7XG5 - chains A and B; structure by X-ray diffraction, 1.76 A resolution.

[Chain A (and B)]
Molecule: omega-transaminase
From: Aspergillus terreus (strain NIH 2624 / FGSC A1156)
Notes: chain B of this document is another copy of the same molecule, construct and numbering; everything in this record applies to it too
Reference sequence: Q0C8G1 (Q0C8G1_ASPTN); residue numbers follow UniProt; this construct covers 1-322
Sequence (322 residues; row label = number of the first residue in the row):
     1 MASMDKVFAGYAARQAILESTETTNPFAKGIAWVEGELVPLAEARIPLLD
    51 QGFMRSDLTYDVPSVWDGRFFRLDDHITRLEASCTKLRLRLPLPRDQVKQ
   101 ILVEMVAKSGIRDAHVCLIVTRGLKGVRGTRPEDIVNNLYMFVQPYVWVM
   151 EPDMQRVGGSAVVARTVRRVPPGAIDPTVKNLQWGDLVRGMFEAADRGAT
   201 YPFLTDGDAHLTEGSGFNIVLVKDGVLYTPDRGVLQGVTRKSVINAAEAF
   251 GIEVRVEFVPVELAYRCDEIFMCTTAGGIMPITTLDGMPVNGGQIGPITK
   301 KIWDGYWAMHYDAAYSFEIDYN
Unresolved in the structure: 1
Differences from the reference sequence: engineered mutation Arg55 (His in Q0C8G1), His115 (Phe in Q0C8G1), Cys117 (Glu in Q0C8G1)
Residues lining bound ligands: pyridoxal phosphate (PLP): Tyr60, His76, Arg79, Lys180, Trp184, Leu187, Glu213, Gly214, Gly216, Phe217, Asn218, Leu235, Gly237, Val238, Thr239, Arg240, Cys273, Thr274, Thr275
Reported in the primary citation:
  - mutagenesis - H55R/F115H/E117C (110-fold): increased catalytic activity

[How chain A and chain B interact]
Contacting residue pairs (84; chain A residue first):
  Leu41(A) with Leu49(B), hydrophobic
  Ala44(A) with Pro47(B); Leu48(B), hydrogen bond (backbone-backbone)
  Arg45(A) with Arg45(B); Ile46(B); Pro47(B)
  Ile46(A) with Arg45(B); Ile46(B), hydrogen bond (backbone-backbone); Leu48(B), hydrophobic; Phe53(B), hydrophobic
  Pro47(A) with Ala44(B); Arg45(B)
  Leu48(A) with Ala44(B), hydrogen bond (backbone-backbone); Ile46(B), hydrophobic; Phe142(B), hydrophobic
  Leu49(A) with Leu41(B), hydrophobic
  Gly52(A) with Phe53(B)
  Phe53(A) with Ile46(B), hydrophobic; Gly52(B); Phe53(B); Leu58(B), hydrophobic; Ile119(B), hydrophobic; Leu182(B)
  Met54(A) with Leu182(B)
  Arg55(A) with Leu182(B); Trp184(B); Met191(B)
  Ser56(A) with Leu182(B), hydrogen bond (backbone-backbone)
  Leu58(A) with Phe53(B), hydrophobic
  Arg88(A) with Phe192(B); Asp196(B), salt bridge
  Ile119(A) with Phe53(B), hydrophobic; Met54(B), hydrophobic
  Arg122(A) with Phe192(B)
  Val127(A) with Phe192(B), hydrophobic
  Arg128(A) with Val149(B), hydrogen bond (side chain-backbone); Thr200(B); Tyr201(B), hydrogen bond
  Phe142(A) with Leu48(B), hydrophobic
  Val149(A) with Arg128(B), hydrogen bond (backbone-side chain)
  Val167(A) with Gly173(B); Ala174(B)
  Arg168(A) with Pro171(B); Gly173(B), hydrogen bond (backbone-backbone); Ala174(B)
  Val170(A) with Ala174(B), hydrophobic
  Pro171(A) with Arg168(B); Pro171(B)
  Pro172(A) with Arg189(B), hydrogen bond (backbone-side chain)
  Gly173(A) with Val167(B); Arg168(B), hydrogen bond (backbone-backbone); Arg189(B)
  Ala174(A) with Val167(B); Arg168(B); Val170(B), hydrophobic; Asp186(B); Arg189(B), hydrogen bond (backbone-side chain)
  Ile175(A) with Val170(B), hydrophobic; Asp186(B); Arg189(B)
  Asp176(A) with Arg189(B)
  Leu182(A) with Phe53(B); Met54(B); Arg55(B); Ser56(B), hydrogen bond (backbone-backbone)
  Gln183(A) with Gln183(B); Trp184(B), hydrogen bond (side chain-backbone); Gly185(B), hydrogen bond (side chain-backbone)
  Trp184(A) with Arg55(B); Gln183(B), hydrogen bond (backbone-side chain)
  Gly185(A) with Gln183(B), hydrogen bond (backbone-side chain)
  Asp186(A) with Ala174(B); Ile175(B)
  Arg189(A) with Pro172(B), hydrogen bond (side chain-backbone); Gly173(B); Ala174(B), hydrogen bond (side chain-backbone); Ile175(B); Asp176(B)
  Phe192(A) with Arg88(B); Arg122(B); Val127(B), hydrophobic
  Asp196(A) with Arg88(B), salt bridge
  Thr200(A) with Arg128(B)
  Tyr201(A) with Arg128(B), hydrogen bond
Interface residues without a listed pair, chain A (48 interface residues in all): Ala32, Asp57, Leu87, Thr121, Tyr140, Thr166, Arg169, Val188, Met191
Interface residues without a listed pair, chain B (47 interface residues in all): Ala32, Asp57, Leu87, Tyr140, Thr166, Arg169, Val188

[Overview]
Chain A and chain B form an interface of 48 and 47 residues respectively, with 19 hydrogen bonds and 2 salt
bridges. Among the polar pairs are Arg88(A)-Asp196(B), Arg128(A)-Val149(B) and Arg128(A)-Tyr201(B). Chain A
binds pyridoxal phosphate. From the paper: H55R/F115H/E117C of chain A increase catalytic activity.
Chain A and chain B are both omega-transaminase (Aspergillus terreus (strain NIH 2624 / FGSC A1156)); the
structure, Crystal structure of an (R)-selective omega-transaminase mutant from Aspergillus terreus with PLP,
was determined by X-ray diffraction (same publication as 7XG6).
